PDB entry 3FKU | X-ray diffraction, 3.20 A resolution | chains A and Y of the 9 polymer chains in the assembly

# Chain A
Name: Hemagglutinin
From: Influenza A virus (A/Viet Nam/1203/2004(H5N1))
Notes: fragment: ha1
UniProtKB: Q5EP31 (Q5EP31_I04A1); residues 5-334 here correspond to UniProt positions 17-346 (UniProt number = residue number + 12)
Chain sequence (338 residues; each row starts with the number of its first residue; numbers below 1 keep their minus sign (Ala-3 is residue -3)):
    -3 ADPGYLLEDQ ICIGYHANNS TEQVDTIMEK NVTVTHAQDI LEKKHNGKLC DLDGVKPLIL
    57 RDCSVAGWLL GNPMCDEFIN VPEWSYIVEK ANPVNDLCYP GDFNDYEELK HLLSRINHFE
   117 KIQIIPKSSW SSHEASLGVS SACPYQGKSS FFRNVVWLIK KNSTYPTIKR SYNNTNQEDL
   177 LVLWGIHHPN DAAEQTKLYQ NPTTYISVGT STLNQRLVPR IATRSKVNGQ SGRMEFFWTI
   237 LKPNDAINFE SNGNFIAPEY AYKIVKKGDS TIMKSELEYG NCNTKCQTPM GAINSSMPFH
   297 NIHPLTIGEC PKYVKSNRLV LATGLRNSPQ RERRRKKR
Not modelled in the structure: -3 to 3, 327-334
Construct notes: expression tag (-3 to 4)
Cystine bridges: Cys46-Cys278, Cys59-Cys71, Cys94-Cys139, Cys282-Cys306
Glycans and other covalent adducts: N-acetylglucosamine (NAG) linked to Asn27, Asn169

# Chain Y
Name: Neutralizing antibody F10
From: Homo sapiens
Notes: fragment: Single chain antibody; antibody fragment or engineered binder
Chain sequence (280 residues; row label = number of the first residue in the row):
     1 QVQLVQSGAE VKKPGSSVKV SCTSSEVTFS SFAISWVRQA PGQGLEWLGG ISPMFGTPNY
    61 AQKFQGRVTI TADQSTRTAY MDLRSLRSED TAVYYCARSP SYICSGGTCV FDHWGQGTLV
   121 TVSSGGGGSG GGGSGGGGIQ PGLTQPPSVS KGLRQTATLT CTGNSNNVGN QGAAWLQQHQ
   181 GHPPKLLSYR NNDRPSGISE RFSASRSGNT ASLTITGLQP EDEADYYCST WDSSLSAVVF
   241 GGGTKLTVLG QPKAAPSAAA EQKLISEEDL NGAAHHHHHH
Not modelled in the structure: 125-138, 250-280
Cystine bridges: Cys22-Cys96, Cys104-Cys109, Cys161-Cys228

# Chain A / chain Y interface
Contacting residue pairs (4; chain A residue first):
  His32(A) with Met54(Y), hydrogen bond (side chain-backbone)
  Gln34(A) with Val27(Y)
  Ser292(A) with Ser25(Y); Val27(Y)
Interface residues without a listed pair, chain A (5 interface residues in all): His12, Met293
Interface residues without a listed pair, chain Y (6 interface residues in all): Ser30, Phe55, Arg77

# Overview
Chain A and chain Y form an interface of 5 and 6 residues respectively; the contacts include 1 hydrogen bond.
The hydrogen-bonded pair is His32(A)-Met54(Y). Covalently linked N-acetylglucosamine: at Asn27(A) and
Asn169(A).
Chain A is Hemagglutinin (Influenza A virus (A/Viet Nam/1203/2004(H5N1))) and chain Y is Neutralizing antibody
F10 (Homo sapiens); the structure, Crystal structure of influenza hemagglutinin (H5) in complex with a broadly
neutralizing antibody F10, was determined by X-ray diffraction.
